Entry 2XG8 (X-ray diffraction, 3.20 A resolution); this record covers chains E and F of the 6 polymer chains in the assembly.

Chain E (and F):
Molecule: PIPX
Source organism: Synechococcus elongatus
Notes: chain F of this document is another copy of the same molecule, construct and numbering; everything in this record applies to it too
UniProt: Q7X386 (Q7X386_SYNE7); aligned to UniProt positions 1-88 over residues 2-89 (the alignment contains insertions or deletions, so no single offset holds)
Amino-acid sequence (89 residues; row label = number of the first residue in the row):
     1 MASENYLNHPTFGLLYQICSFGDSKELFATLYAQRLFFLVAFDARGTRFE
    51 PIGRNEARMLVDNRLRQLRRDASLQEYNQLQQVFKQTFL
Unresolved in the structure: 1-2 (chain F: 1-2, 49, 71-78)

Chain E / chain F interface:
Pairs across the interface - 4 pairs, chain E then chain F:
  L7(E) with T11(F)
  N8(E) with P10(F), hydrogen bond (backbone-backbone)
  R45(E) with E50(F), salt bridge
  T47(E) with P10(F)
Interface residues without a listed pair, chain E (6 interface residues in all): F42, A44
Interface residues without a listed pair, chain F (4 interface residues in all): P51

Overview:
Chain E and chain F form an interface of 6 and 4 residues respectively; the contacts include 1 hydrogen bond
and 1 salt bridge. Polar pairs include R45(E)-E50(F) and N8(E)-P10(F).
Both chains are PIPX (Synechococcus elongatus). Entry 2XG8 (Structural basis of gene regulation by protein
PII: The crystal complex of PII and PipX from ...) was determined by X-ray diffraction, deposited together
with 2XGX, 2XHK, 2XKO and 2XKP.
